PDB entry 4H0E | X-ray diffraction, 1.97 A resolution | chains B and U of the 4 polymer chains in the assembly

# Chain B
Molecule: Arabinose metabolism transcriptional repressor
Source organism: Bacillus Subtilis
Notes: fragment: N-terminus domain
UniProtKB: P96711 (ARAR_BACSU); residues 1-68 here = UniProt positions 1-68
Sequence (88 residues; numbered -19 to 68; the number before each row is that of its first residue; numbers below 1 keep their minus sign (Met-19 is residue -19)):
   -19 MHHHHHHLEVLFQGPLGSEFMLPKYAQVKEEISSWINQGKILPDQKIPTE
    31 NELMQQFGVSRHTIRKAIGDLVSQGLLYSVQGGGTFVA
Unresolved in the structure: -19 to -13
Sequence notes: expression tag (-19 to 0)
Swiss-Prot annotation at these positions:
  - DNA-binding region: Glu30 to Gly49 (H-T-H motif)
From the paper describing this entry:
  - binding site for the 21-nt DNA strand (chain U): Gln61
  - binding site for the 21-nt DNA strand: Gln61
  - mutagenesis - E30A, H42A: decreased binding to ORA1 (citing earlier work)

# Chain U
Molecule: 21-nt DNA strand
Sequence (21 nucleotides; each row starts with the number of its first residue):
     1 AAATTTGTCCGTACATTTTAT
Ion coordination: Ca2+: DT4 (shared with 1 residue of chain A; 1 residue of chain T)

# Chain B / chain U interface
Pairs across the interface (23; chain B residue first):
  Pro3(B) - DT8(U)  phosphate contact
  Pro3(B) - DC9(U)  phosphate contact
  Lys4(B) - DC9(U)  hydrogen bond to the phosphate
  Lys4(B) - DC10(U)  salt bridge to the phosphate
  Tyr5(B) - DT8(U)  hydrogen bond to the phosphate
  Tyr5(B) - DC9(U)  hydrogen bond to the phosphate
  Val39(B) - DC10(U)  phosphate contact
  Ser40(B) - DC9(U)  sugar contact
  Ser40(B) - DC10(U)  hydrogen bond to the phosphate
  Ser40(B) - DG11(U)  phosphate contact
  Arg41(B) - DA13(U)  base contact
  His42(B) - DC9(U)  base contact
  His42(B) - DC10(U)  base contact
  Thr43(B) - DC9(U)  sugar contact
  Thr43(B) - DC10(U)  hydrogen bond to the phosphate
  Val60(B) - DT18(U)  sugar contact
  Gln61(B) - DA15(U)  base contact
  Gln61(B) - DT16(U)  hydrogen bond to the base
  Gln61(B) - DT17(U)  sugar contact
  Gln61(B) - DT18(U)  sugar contact
  Gly62(B) - DT17(U)  base contact
  Gly62(B) - DT18(U)  sugar contact
  Gly63(B) - DT18(U)  phosphate contact
Other interface residues (no listed pair), chain B (13 interface residues in all): Gly38
Other interface residues (no listed pair), chain U (10 interface residues in all): DT19

# Summary
Chain B and chain U form an interface of 13 and 10 residues respectively, with 6 hydrogen bonds and 1 salt
bridge. Polar pairs include Gln61(B)-DT16(U), Lys4(B)-DC9(U) and Tyr5(B)-DT8(U). The paper reports a binding
site for the 21-nt DNA strand (chain U) at Gln61(B); E30A and H42A of chain B reduce binding to ORA1.
Here chain B is Arabinose metabolism transcriptional repressor (Bacillus Subtilis) and chain U is a 21-nt DNA
strand. Entry 4H0E (Crystal Structure of mutant ORR3 in complex with NTD of AraR) was determined by X-ray
diffraction (same publication as 4EGY and 4EGZ).
